6BYY - chains A and L of the 4 polymer chains in the assembly; structure by X-ray diffraction, 2.30 A resolution.

[Chain A]
Protein: MEF2 chimera
Source organism: Homo sapiens
UniProt: chimeric construct of Q02078, Q02080: residues 1-64 from Q02078 (MEF2A_HUMAN) positions 1-64 (same numbers); residues 65-91 from Q02080 positions 65-91 (same numbers); residues 92-95 from Q02078 (MEF2A_HUMAN) positions 92-95 (same numbers)
Chain sequence (95 residues; each row starts with the number of its first residue):
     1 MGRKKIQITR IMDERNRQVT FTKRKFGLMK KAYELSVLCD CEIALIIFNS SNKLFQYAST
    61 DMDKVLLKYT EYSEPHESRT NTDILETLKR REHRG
Disordered / not traced: 1, 93-95
Small-molecule neighbours: 1PG (2-(2-{2-[2-(2-methoxy-ethoxy)-ethoxy]-ethoxy}-ethoxy)-ethanol): Glu42, Lys64, Val65, Lys68, Glu71, Tyr72
Curated features (UniProtKB/Swiss-Prot):
  - DNA-binding region: Ala58 to Lys64 (Mef2-type)
  - modified residue: Ser59 (Phosphoserine)

[Chain L]
Molecule: 15-nt DNA strand
Sequence (15 nucleotides; row label = number of the first residue in the row):
     1 TTCTTATAAA TAGTT
Disordered / not traced: 1

[Interface between chain A and chain L]
Residue-residue contacts (17; chain A residue first):
  Gly2(A) - DT11(L)  hydrogen bond to the base
  Gly2(A) - DA12(L)  sugar contact
  Arg3(A) - DA12(L)  hydrogen bond to the base
  Arg3(A) - DG13(L)  sugar contact
  Arg3(A) - DT14(L)  sugar contact
  Lys4(A) - DA12(L)  sugar contact
  Lys4(A) - DG13(L)  sugar contact
  Ile6(A) - DA12(L)  phosphate contact
  Ile6(A) - DG13(L)  phosphate contact
  Thr20(A) - DA12(L)  phosphate contact
  Lys23(A) - DT11(L)  sugar contact
  Lys23(A) - DA12(L)  hydrogen bond to the base
  Arg24(A) - DT11(L)  salt bridge to the phosphate
  Arg24(A) - DA12(L)  salt bridge to the phosphate
  Gly27(A) - DT11(L)  phosphate contact
  Lys30(A) - DA10(L)  salt bridge to the phosphate
  Lys31(A) - DA10(L)  sugar contact
Also at the interface, not in a pair above, chain A (11 interface residues in all): Glu34
Also at the interface, not in a pair above, chain L (6 interface residues in all): DA9

[In short]
The interface between chain A and chain L involves 11 residues on one side and 6 on the other; the contacts
include 3 hydrogen bonds and 3 salt bridges. Polar contacts include Gly2(A)-DT11(L), Arg3(A)-DA12(L) and
Lys23(A)-DA12(L). Ligands of chain A: compound 1PG.
Chain A is MEF2 chimera (Homo sapiens) and chain L is a 15-nt DNA strand; the structure, MEF2 CHIMERA/DNA
Complex, was determined by X-ray diffraction together with 6BZ1 from the same study.
